PDB entry 3JC8 | electron microscopy | chains Ba and Ml of the 115 polymer chains in the assembly

# Chain Ba
Name: Type IV-A pilus assembly ATPase PilB
From: Myxococcus xanthus DK 1622
UniProtKB: Q1D098 (Q1D098_MYXXD); numbering as in UniProt (aligned over 1-566)
Amino-acid sequence (566 residues; each row starts with the number of its first residue):
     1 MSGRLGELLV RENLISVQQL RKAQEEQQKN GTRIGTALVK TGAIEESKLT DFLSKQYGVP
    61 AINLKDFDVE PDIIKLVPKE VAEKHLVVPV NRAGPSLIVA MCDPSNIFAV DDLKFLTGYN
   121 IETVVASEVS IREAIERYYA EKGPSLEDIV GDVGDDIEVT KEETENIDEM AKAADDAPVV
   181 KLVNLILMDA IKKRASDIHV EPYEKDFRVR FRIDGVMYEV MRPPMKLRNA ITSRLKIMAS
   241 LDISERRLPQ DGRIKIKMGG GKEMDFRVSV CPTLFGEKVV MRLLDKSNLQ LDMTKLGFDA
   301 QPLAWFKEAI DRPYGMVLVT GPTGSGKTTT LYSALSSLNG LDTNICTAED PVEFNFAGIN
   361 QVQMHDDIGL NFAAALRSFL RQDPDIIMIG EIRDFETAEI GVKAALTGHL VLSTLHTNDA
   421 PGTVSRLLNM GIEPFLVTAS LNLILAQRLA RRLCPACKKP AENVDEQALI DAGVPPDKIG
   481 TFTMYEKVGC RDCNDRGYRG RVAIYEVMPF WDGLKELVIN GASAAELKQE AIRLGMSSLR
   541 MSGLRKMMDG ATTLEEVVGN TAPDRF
Disordered / not traced: 1-73, 139-141, 192-195, 463-489, 547-550, 564-566
Curated features (UniProtKB/Swiss-Prot):
  - binding site (ATP): Gly-321 to Thr-328
  - binding site (Zn(2+)): Cys-454, Cys-457, Cys-490, Cys-493
  - mutagenesis: Lys-327 (K327A: Strongly reduced ATPase activity), Met-388 (M388I: Restored exopolysaccharide (EPS) production of PilA mutant), Glu-391 (E391A: Strongly reduced ATPase activity)

# Chain Ml
Name: Type IV pilus biogenesis protein PilM
From: Myxococcus xanthus DK 1622
UniProtKB: Q1D0B0 (Q1D0B0_MYXXD); residue numbers follow UniProt; this construct covers 1-395
Amino-acid sequence (395 residues; numbered 1 to 395; the number before each row is that of its first residue):
     1 MVRGSRPSGG QAGSRHFLGG VDGQCYAGCL STESRMAKGK LVLGLDIGST SIKMILLKEQ
    61 RKRGEVIYAL QSFGMKPLPP EAIVDGALMN STAIVQAVQD LMSELKVKGK DVAIGVSGHS
   121 VIIKKIQMPR MSQDELEESI QWEAEQYIPF DVKDVNIDTQ ILDGGGNDAT GQMDVLLVAA
   181 KKDMINDYTT VVSEAGLAPV VVDVDAFAVQ NMFSVNYDVP ERETVVLINA GASVVNINII
   241 SNGATVFTRD VTIGGNQFTE EIQKQLNVSY EEAEALKIGG NGADADAVVP QDVERVLSSV
   301 AEQVAGEIQR SLDFYAGTAA DSNFSKVYLS GGTAKIPALF KTIEARTGVP VEILNPFRKI
   361 EVDNRKFDPA FVMDVAPMAA VAVGLALRRP GDKLA
Disordered / not traced: 1-36, 392-395

# How chain Ba and chain Ml interact
Pairs across the interface - 31 pairs, chain Ba then chain Ml:
  Glu-83(Ba) / Glu-81(Ml)
  Glu-83(Ba) / Ala-82(Ml)
  Glu-83(Ba) / Met-89(Ml)
  Glu-83(Ba) / Asn-90(Ml)
  Lys-84(Ba) / Asn-90(Ml)
  Lys-84(Ba) / Ser-91(Ml)
  Lys-84(Ba) / Thr-92(Ml)
  Lys-84(Ba) / Ala-93(Ml)
  Lys-84(Ba) / Ile-94(Ml)
  His-85(Ba) / Pro-79(Ml)
  His-85(Ba) / Pro-80(Ml)
  His-85(Ba) / Ala-93(Ml)
  Leu-86(Ba) / Pro-80(Ml)
  Leu-86(Ba) / Glu-81(Ml)
  Leu-86(Ba) / Ala-82(Ml)
  Val-87(Ba) / Pro-80(Ml)
  Cys-102(Ba) / Pro-80(Ml)
  Cys-102(Ba) / Glu-81(Ml)
  Asp-103(Ba) / Leu-78(Ml)
  Asp-103(Ba) / Pro-79(Ml)
  Asp-103(Ba) / Pro-80(Ml)
  Glu-128(Ba) / Glu-81(Ml)
  Glu-128(Ba) / Ile-83(Ml)
  Glu-128(Ba) / Val-84(Ml)
  Val-129(Ba) / Ile-83(Ml)
  Val-129(Ba) / Val-84(Ml)
  Val-129(Ba) / Asp-85(Ml)
  Arg-132(Ba) / Glu-81(Ml)
  Tyr-218(Ba) / Lys-264(Ml)
  Tyr-218(Ba) / Asn-267(Ml)
  Glu-219(Ba) / Asn-267(Ml)
Other interface residues (no listed pair), chain Ba (16 interface residues in all): Glu-80, Ala-82, Ile-131, Val-220
Other interface residues (no listed pair), chain Ml (17 interface residues in all): Leu-266

# Summary
Chain Ba and chain Ml form an interface of 16 and 17 residues respectively. UniProt lists 8 ATP-binding
residues, 4 Zn2+-binding residues and 3 mutagenesis sites on chain Ba.
Chain Ba is Type IV-A pilus assembly ATPase PilB and chain Ml is Type IV pilus biogenesis protein PilM, both
from Myxococcus xanthus DK 1622; the structure, Architectural model of the type IVa pilus machine in a
piliated state, was determined by electron microscopy (same publication as 3JC9).
